Entry 7M9B (electron microscopy, 3.80 A resolution); this record covers chains C and J of the 14 polymer chains in the assembly.

Chain C (and J):
Name: TnsC
Organism: Scytonema hofmannii
Notes: chain J of this document is another copy of the same molecule, construct and numbering; everything in this record applies to it too
Amino-acid sequence (276 residues; row label = number of the first residue in the row):
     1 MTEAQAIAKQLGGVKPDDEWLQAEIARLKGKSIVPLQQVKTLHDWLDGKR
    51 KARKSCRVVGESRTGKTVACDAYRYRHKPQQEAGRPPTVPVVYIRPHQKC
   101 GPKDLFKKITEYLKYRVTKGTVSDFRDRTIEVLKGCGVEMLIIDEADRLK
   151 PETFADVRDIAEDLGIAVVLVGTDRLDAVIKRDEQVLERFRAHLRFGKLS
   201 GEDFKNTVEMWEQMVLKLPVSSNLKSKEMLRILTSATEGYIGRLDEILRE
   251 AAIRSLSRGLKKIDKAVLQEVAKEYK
Disordered / not traced: 1-18, 276
Small-molecule neighbours: ADP (adenosine-5'-diphosphate): S32, I33, V34, L36, V39, E61, S62, R63, T64, G65, K66, T67, V68, W211, I241, G242, D245
What the authors report for this chain:
  - catalytic residues: E145

Chain C / chain J interface:
Contacting residue pairs (18):
  R85(C) - T88(J)  hydrogen bond
  R85(C) - K134(J)
  R85(C) - G135(J)  hydrogen bond (side chain-backbone)
  R85(C) - C136(J)
  R85(C) - G137(J)
  T88(C) - R85(J)
  Y115(C) - E131(J)
  R116(C) - D127(J)  salt bridge
  K119(C) - D124(J)  salt bridge
  D124(C) - K119(J)  salt bridge
  D127(C) - R116(J)  salt bridge
  R128(C) - R128(J)
  R128(C) - E131(J)  salt bridge
  E131(C) - Y115(J)
  E131(C) - R128(J)  salt bridge
  E131(C) - E131(J)
  G135(C) - R85(J)
  G135(C) - P86(J)
Interface residues without a listed pair, chain C (11 interface residues in all): K134

Overview:
The interface between chain C and chain J involves 11 residues on one side and 14 on the other, with 2
hydrogen bonds and 6 salt bridges. Polar contacts include R116(C)-D127(J), K119(C)-D124(J) and
R128(C)-E131(J). Chain C binds ADP. The paper reports the catalytic residue E145(C).
Chain C and chain J are both TnsC (Scytonema hofmannii); the structure, ADP-AlF3 bound TnsC structure in
closed form, was determined by electron microscopy (same publication as 7M99, 7M9A, 7M9C and 7N6I).
